3PAB - chains A and B of the 3 polymer chains in the assembly; structure by X-ray diffraction, 2.20 A resolution.

Chain A:
Protein: H-2 class I histocompatibility antigen, K-B alpha chain
Source organism: Mus musculus
Notes: fragment: Extracellular domain
Reference sequence: P01901 (HA1B_MOUSE); residues 1-278 here correspond to UniProt positions 22-299 (UniProt number = residue number + 21)
Sequence (279 residues; each row starts with the number of its first residue; numbering starts at 0):
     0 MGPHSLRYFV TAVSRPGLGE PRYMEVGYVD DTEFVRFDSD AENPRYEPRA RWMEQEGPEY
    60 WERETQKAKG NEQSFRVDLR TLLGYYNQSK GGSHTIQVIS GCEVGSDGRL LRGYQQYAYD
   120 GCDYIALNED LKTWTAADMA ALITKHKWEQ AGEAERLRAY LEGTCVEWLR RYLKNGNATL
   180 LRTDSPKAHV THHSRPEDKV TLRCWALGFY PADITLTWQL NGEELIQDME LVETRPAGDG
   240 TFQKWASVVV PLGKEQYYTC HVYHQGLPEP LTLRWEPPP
Disulfides: Cys-101/Cys-164, Cys-203/Cys-259
Differences from the reference sequence: expression tag (0)
Curated features (UniProtKB/Swiss-Prot):
  - region: Glu-275 to Pro-278 (Connecting peptide)
  - glycosylation (N-linked (GlcNAc...) asparagine): Asn-86, Asn-176

Chain B:
Protein: Beta-2-microglobulin
Source organism: Mus musculus
Reference sequence: P01887 (B2MG_MOUSE); residues 1-99 here correspond to UniProt positions 21-119 (UniProt number = residue number + 20)
Sequence (99 residues; each row starts with the number of its first residue):
     1 IQKTPQIQVY SRHPPENGKP NILNCYVTQF HPPHIEIQML KNGKKIPKVE MSDMSFSKDW
    61 SFYILAHTEF TPTETDTYAC RVKHDSMAEP KTVYWDRDM
Disulfides: Cys-25/Cys-80

Chain A / chain B interface:
Residue-residue contacts (50; chain A residue first):
  Arg-6(A) / Lys-58(B)
  Phe-8(A) / Phe-56(B)
  Val-9(A) / Phe-56(B)
  Thr-10(A) / Phe-56(B)
  Val-12(A) / Pro-33(B)  hydrophobic
  Tyr-27(A) / Ser-55(B)
  Arg-35(A) / Asp-53(B)  salt bridge
  Arg-35(A) / Met-54(B)
  Arg-35(A) / Ser-55(B)
  Thr-94(A) / His-31(B)  hydrogen bond
  Thr-94(A) / Pro-33(B)
  Gln-96(A) / His-31(B)  hydrogen bond
  Gln-96(A) / Phe-56(B)
  Gln-96(A) / Trp-60(B)  hydrogen bond (side chain-backbone)
  Gln-96(A) / Phe-62(B)
  Val-97(A) / Phe-56(B)
  Ile-98(A) / Phe-56(B)  hydrophobic
  Ile-98(A) / Trp-60(B)  hydrophobic
  Gln-115(A) / Trp-60(B)
  Tyr-116(A) / Trp-60(B)
  Ala-117(A) / Trp-60(B)
  Asp-119(A) / Ile-1(B)  hydrogen bond (backbone-backbone)
  Asp-119(A) / His-31(B)
  Gly-120(A) / His-31(B)  hydrogen bond (backbone-side chain)
  Gly-120(A) / Trp-60(B)
  Cys-121(A) / Ile-1(B)  hydrophobic
  Asp-122(A) / Trp-60(B)  hydrogen bond
  His-192(A) / Asp-98(B)  salt bridge
  Arg-202(A) / Asp-98(B)  hydrogen bond (side chain-backbone)
  Arg-202(A) / Met-99(B)
  Trp-204(A) / Asp-98(B)
  Trp-204(A) / Met-99(B)
  Leu-206(A) / Pro-14(B)  hydrophobic
  Val-231(A) / Gln-8(B)
  Glu-232(A) / Gln-8(B)
  Arg-234(A) / Gln-8(B)
  Arg-234(A) / Tyr-10(B)
  Arg-234(A) / Met-99(B)  hydrogen bond (side chain-backbone)
  Pro-235(A) / Tyr-10(B)  hydrogen bond (backbone-side chain)
  Pro-235(A) / Asn-24(B)
  Pro-235(A) / Tyr-26(B)
  Ala-236(A) / Arg-12(B)  hydrogen bond (backbone-side chain)
  Ala-236(A) / Asn-24(B)  hydrogen bond (backbone-side chain)
  Gly-237(A) / Arg-12(B)  hydrogen bond (backbone-side chain)
  Gly-237(A) / Leu-65(B)
  Asp-238(A) / Arg-12(B)
  Gln-242(A) / Tyr-10(B)
  Gln-242(A) / Ser-11(B)  hydrogen bond (side chain-backbone)
  Gln-242(A) / Arg-12(B)  hydrogen bond (side chain-backbone)
  Trp-244(A) / Met-99(B)  hydrogen bond (side chain-backbone)
Also at the interface, not in a pair above, chain A (34 interface residues in all): Met-23, Glu-229, Thr-233
Also at the interface, not in a pair above, chain B (23 interface residues in all): His-13, Ser-57, Tyr-63

Overview:
Chain A and chain B form an interface of 34 and 23 residues respectively, with 15 hydrogen bonds and 2 salt
bridges. Polar pairs include Arg-35(A)/Asp-53(B), His-192(A)/Asp-98(B) and Thr-94(A)/His-31(B).
Here chain A is H-2 class I histocompatibility antigen, K-B alpha chain and chain B is Beta-2-microglobulin,
both from Mus musculus. Entry 3PAB (Crystal Structure of H2-Kb in complex with a mutant of the chicken
ovalbumin epitope OVA-E1) was determined by X-ray diffraction together with 3P9L and 3P9M from the same study.
